PDB entry 2CNO | X-ray diffraction, 1.95 A resolution | chains A and B of the 3 polymer chains in the assembly

Chain A:
Molecule: Caspase-3
Organism: Homo sapiens
Notes: fragment: alpha subunit, residues 29-175
Reference sequence: P42574 (CASP3_HUMAN); numbering as in UniProt (aligned over 29-175)
Chain sequence (147 residues; numbered 29 to 175; the number before each row is that of its first residue):
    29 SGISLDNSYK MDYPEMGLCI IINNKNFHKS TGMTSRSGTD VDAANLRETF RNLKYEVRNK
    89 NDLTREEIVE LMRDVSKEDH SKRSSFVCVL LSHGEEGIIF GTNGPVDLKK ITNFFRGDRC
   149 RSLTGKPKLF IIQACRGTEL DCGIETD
Curated features (UniProtKB/Swiss-Prot):
  - active site: His121, Cys163
  - modified residue: Cys163 (S-nitrosocysteine)
  - mutagenesis: Asp175 (D175A: In P3-D3A mutant; abolished cleavage and activation, leading to prevent thiol protease activity; when associated with A-9 and A-28)

Chain B:
Molecule: Caspase-3
Organism: Homo sapiens
Reference sequence: P42574 (CASP3_HUMAN); numbering as in UniProt (aligned over 176-277)
Chain sequence (103 residues; row label = number of the first residue in the row):
   175 ASGVDDDMAC HKIPVEADFL YAYSTAPGYY SWRNSKDGSW FIQSLCAMLK QYADKLEFMH
   235 ILTRVNRKVA TEFESFSFDA TFHAKKQIPC IVSMLTKELY FYH
Unresolved in the structure: 175-184
Sequence notes: expression tag (175)
Curated features (UniProtKB/Swiss-Prot):
  - modified residue: Arg207 (Microbial infection: ADP-riboxanated arginine)
  - mutagenesis: Arg207 (R207A: Abolished ADP-riboxanation by C.violaceum CopC)

How chain A and chain B interact:
Pairs across the interface (104):
  Asp34(A) - Lys271(B)
  Asn35(A) - Lys271(B)
  Asn35(A) - Glu272(B)  hydrogen bond (backbone-backbone)
  Ser36(A) - Lys271(B)
  Ser36(A) - Glu272(B)
  Ser36(A) - Tyr274(B)
  Tyr37(A) - Asp192(B)  hydrogen bond
  Tyr37(A) - Leu269(B)
  Tyr37(A) - Thr270(B)  hydrogen bond (side chain-backbone)
  Tyr37(A) - Lys271(B)
  Tyr37(A) - Glu272(B)  hydrogen bond (backbone-backbone)
  Met39(A) - Leu273(B)  hydrophobic
  Met39(A) - Tyr274(B)
  Asp40(A) - His277(B)
  Met44(A) - Phe275(B)
  Arg64(A) - Arg207(B)
  Ser65(A) - Arg207(B)  hydrogen bond (backbone-side chain)
  Ser65(A) - Ser209(B)
  Gly66(A) - Ser209(B)  hydrogen bond (backbone-backbone)
  Gly66(A) - Gly212(B)
  Val69(A) - Lys210(B)
  Val69(A) - Asp211(B)
  Asp70(A) - Gly212(B)
  Asp70(A) - Ser213(B)  hydrogen bond
  Asp70(A) - Ile216(B)
  Asn73(A) - Cys220(B)
  Asn73(A) - Lys224(B)  hydrogen bond
  Leu74(A) - Ile216(B)  hydrophobic
  Leu74(A) - Cys220(B)  hydrophobic
  Thr77(A) - Cys220(B)  hydrogen bond
  Thr77(A) - Leu223(B)
  Thr77(A) - Lys224(B)
  Phe78(A) - Leu223(B)  hydrophobic
  Leu81(A) - Ala227(B)  hydrophobic
  Tyr83(A) - Phe275(B)
  Leu119(A) - Ile216(B)  hydrophobic
  Glu124(A) - Pro201(B)
  Glu124(A) - Gly202(B)  hydrogen bond (side chain-backbone)
  Lys137(A) - Glu190(B)  salt bridge
  Thr140(A) - Phe193(B)
  Thr140(A) - Tyr195(B)
  Phe143(A) - Phe193(B)
  Arg144(A) - Val189(B)
  Arg144(A) - Phe193(B)
  Gly145(A) - Val189(B)  hydrogen bond (backbone-backbone)
  Asp146(A) - Val189(B)
  Thr152(A) - Ile187(B)
  Gly153(A) - Asp192(B)
  Lys154(A) - Asp192(B)
  Pro155(A) - Asp192(B)
  Pro155(A) - Leu273(B)  hydrophobic
  Lys156(A) - Ala191(B)
  Lys156(A) - Asp192(B)  hydrogen bond (backbone-backbone)
  Lys156(A) - Phe193(B)
  Lys156(A) - Leu194(B)  hydrogen bond (backbone-backbone)
  Leu157(A) - Leu194(B)
  Leu157(A) - Phe232(B)  hydrophobic
  Leu157(A) - Leu273(B)  hydrophobic
  Phe158(A) - Phe193(B)  hydrophobic
  Phe158(A) - Leu194(B)  hydrogen bond (backbone-backbone)
  Phe158(A) - Tyr195(B)
  Phe158(A) - Ala196(B)  hydrogen bond (backbone-backbone)
  Ile159(A) - Ala196(B)
  Ile159(A) - Phe215(B)  hydrophobic
  Ile159(A) - Leu219(B)  hydrophobic
  Ile160(A) - Ala196(B)  hydrogen bond (backbone-backbone)
  Ile160(A) - Tyr197(B)  hydrophobic
  Ile160(A) - Ser198(B)  hydrogen bond (backbone-backbone)
  Gln161(A) - Ser198(B)
  Gln161(A) - Ser205(B)  hydrogen bond
  Gln161(A) - Ser213(B)  hydrogen bond
  Gln161(A) - Phe215(B)
  Gln161(A) - Ile216(B)
  Ala162(A) - Ser198(B)
  Ala162(A) - Ser205(B)
  Cys163(A) - Tyr203(B)
  Cys163(A) - Tyr204(B)  hydrophobic
  Cys163(A) - Ser205(B)
  Arg164(A) - Tyr197(B)
  Arg164(A) - Thr199(B)  hydrogen bond (side chain-backbone)
  Arg164(A) - Ala200(B)
  Arg164(A) - Pro201(B)
  Arg164(A) - Gly202(B)  hydrogen bond (backbone-backbone)
  Arg164(A) - Tyr203(B)  hydrogen bond (backbone-backbone)
  Arg164(A) - Cys264(B)
  Gly165(A) - Gly202(B)
  Gly165(A) - Tyr203(B)  hydrogen bond (backbone-backbone)
  Gly165(A) - Tyr204(B)
  Thr166(A) - Gly202(B)  hydrogen bond (backbone-backbone)
  Thr166(A) - Tyr204(B)
  Glu167(A) - Gly202(B)  hydrogen bond (backbone-backbone)
  Glu167(A) - Tyr203(B)
  Glu167(A) - Tyr204(B)  hydrogen bond (backbone-backbone)
  Leu168(A) - Tyr203(B)
  Leu168(A) - Tyr204(B)  hydrophobic
  Leu168(A) - Trp206(B)  hydrophobic
  Leu168(A) - Thr255(B)
  Leu168(A) - Phe256(B)  hydrophobic
  Leu168(A) - Lys259(B)
  Asp169(A) - Tyr203(B)
  Asp169(A) - Lys259(B)
  Asp169(A) - Lys260(B)  hydrogen bond (backbone-backbone)
  Cys170(A) - Ala258(B)
  Gly171(A) - Lys260(B)
Other interface residues (no listed pair), chain A (48 interface residues in all): Thr67, Leu136
Other interface residues (no listed pair), chain B (49 interface residues in all): Asn208, Gln217

Overview:
The interface between chain A and chain B involves 48 residues on one side and 49 on the other, with 27
hydrogen bonds and 1 salt bridge. Polar pairs include Lys137(A)-Glu190(B), Tyr37(A)-Asp192(B) and
Tyr37(A)-Thr270(B).
Here chain A is Caspase-3 and chain B is Caspase-3, both from Homo sapiens. Entry 2CNO (Crystal structures of
caspase-3 in complex with aza-peptide epoxide inhibitors) was determined by X-ray diffraction, deposited
together with 2CNK, 2CNL, 2CNN and 2CDR.
